Entry 5H0N (X-ray diffraction, 2.80 A resolution); this record covers chains A and C of the 6 polymer chains in the assembly.

# Chain A (and C)
Name: HIV-1 gp41 NHR
Notes: chain C of this document is another copy of the same molecule, construct and numbering; everything in this record applies to it too
Sequence (46 residues; row label = number of the first residue in the row):
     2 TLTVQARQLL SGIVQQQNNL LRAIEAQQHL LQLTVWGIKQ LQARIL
Disordered / not traced: 2-6, 47 (chain C: 2-4, 47)

# Chain A / chain C interface
Residue-residue contacts (26; chain A residue first):
  Leu10(A) with Leu11(C), hydrophobic
  Leu11(A) with Leu11(C), hydrophobic
  Ile14(A) with Ile14(C), hydrophobic; Val15(C), hydrophobic; Gln18(C)
  Gln17(A) with Gln18(C)
  Gln18(A) with Gln18(C)
  Leu21(A) with Gln18(C); Leu21(C), hydrophobic; Ile25(C)
  Ile25(A) with Ile25(C), hydrophobic
  Gln28(A) with Ile25(C); Gln28(C), hydrogen bond; Gln29(C), hydrogen bond; Leu32(C)
  Leu31(A) with Leu32(C), hydrophobic
  Leu32(A) with Leu32(C), hydrophobic
  Thr35(A) with Leu32(C); Thr35(C); Ile39(C)
  Gly38(A) with Ile39(C)
  Ile39(A) with Ile39(C), hydrophobic
  Leu42(A) with Ile39(C); Leu42(C), hydrophobic; Ile46(C), hydrophobic
  Arg45(A) with Ile46(C)
Other interface residues (no listed pair), chain A (16 interface residues in all): Ala24
Other interface residues (no listed pair), chain C (16 interface residues in all): Leu22, Gln33, Gln43

# Summary
The chain A/chain C interface involves 16 residues from each chain; the contacts include 2 hydrogen bonds.
Polar pairs include Gln28(A)-Gln28(C) and Gln28(A)-Gln29(C).
Both chains are HIV-1 gp41 NHR. Entry 5H0N (Crystal structure of HIV-1 fusion inhibitor MT-WQ-IDL bound to
gp41 NHR) was determined by X-ray diffraction.
